6RTU - chains A and B; structure by X-ray diffraction, 1.90 A resolution.

[Chain A (and B)]
Protein: Semialdehyde dehydrogenase Pcd
Organism: Streptomyces clavuligerus ATCC 27064
Notes: chain B of this document is another copy of the same molecule, construct and numbering; everything in this record applies to it too
Reference sequence: O85725 (O85725_STRC2); numbering as in UniProt (aligned over 1-512)
Amino-acid sequence (512 residues; row label = number of the first residue in the row):
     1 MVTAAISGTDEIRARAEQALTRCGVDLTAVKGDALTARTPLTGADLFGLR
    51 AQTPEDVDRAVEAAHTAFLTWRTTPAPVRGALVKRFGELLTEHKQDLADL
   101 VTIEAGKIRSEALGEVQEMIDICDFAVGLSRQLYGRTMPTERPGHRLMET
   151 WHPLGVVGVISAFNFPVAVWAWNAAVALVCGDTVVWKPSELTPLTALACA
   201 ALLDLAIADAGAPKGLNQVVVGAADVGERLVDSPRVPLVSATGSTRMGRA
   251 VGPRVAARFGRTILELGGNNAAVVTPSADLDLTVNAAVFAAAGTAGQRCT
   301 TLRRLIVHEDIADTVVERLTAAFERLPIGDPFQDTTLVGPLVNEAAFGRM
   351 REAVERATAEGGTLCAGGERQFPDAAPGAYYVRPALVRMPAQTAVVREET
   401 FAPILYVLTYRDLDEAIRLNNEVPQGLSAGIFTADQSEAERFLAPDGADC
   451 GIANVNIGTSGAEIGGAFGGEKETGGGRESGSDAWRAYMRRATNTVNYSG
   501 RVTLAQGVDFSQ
Unresolved in the structure: 1-3, 245-247, 512 (chain B: 1-4, 244-249)
Sequence notes: engineered mutation T140 (Ser in O85725), T503 (Ala in O85725)
Small-molecule neighbours: 2-aminohexanedioic acid (UN1): E118, N164, F165, W172, T242, E265, R298, C299, T300, S460, G461, A462, F468

[How chain A and chain B interact]
Pairs across the interface (137; chain A residue first):
  R72(A) with P445(B); D446(B)
  T73(A) with D446(B)
  S110(A) with V508(B); D509(B), hydrogen bond (side chain-backbone)
  E111(A) with F510(B)
  G114(A) with Q506(B)
  E118(A) with Q506(B)
  R136(A) with S482(B), hydrogen bond; D483(B), salt bridge
  M138(A) with G465(B)
  T140(A) with E463(B), hydrogen bond
  E141(A) with E463(B), hydrogen bond (backbone-side chain)
  R142(A) with I457(B); G461(B); A462(B), hydrogen bond (side chain-backbone); E463(B), salt bridge
  E149(A) with S482(B), hydrogen bond
  H152(A) with L443(B); P445(B)
  P153(A) with P445(B)
  R249(A) with F259(B)
  G252(A) with A256(B)
  P253(A) with P253(B); A256(B); A257(B), hydrophobic
  A256(A) with G252(B); P253(B), hydrophobic
  F259(A) with L266(B), hydrophobic; K472(B); E473(B)
  R261(A) with E471(B), salt bridge
  L266(A) with F259(B), hydrophobic
  L282(A) with G500(B); R501(B); V502(B)
  N285(A) with V502(B)
  A286(A) with V502(B)
  F289(A) with L504(B), hydrophobic; F510(B), hydrophobic
  G293(A) with F510(B)
  R325(A) with Q512(B), hydrogen bond (backbone-side chain)
  P327(A) with Q512(B)
  L337(A) with F510(B); S511(B); Q512(B)
  L443(A) with H152(B); N494(B)
  P445(A) with R72(B); H152(B); P153(B); R490(B), hydrogen bond (backbone-side chain)
  D446(A) with R72(B); T73(B)
  G451(A) with R491(B); A492(B); T493(B), hydrogen bond (backbone-backbone)
  I452(A) with T493(B)
  A453(A) with T493(B), hydrogen bond (backbone-backbone); N494(B), hydrogen bond (backbone-side chain); T495(B)
  N454(A) with T495(B), hydrogen bond (side chain-backbone)
  V455(A) with T495(B), hydrogen bond (backbone-backbone); V496(B); N497(B), hydrogen bond (backbone-backbone)
  N456(A) with N497(B), hydrogen bond (backbone-side chain)
  I457(A) with H145(B); T495(B); N497(B)
  G461(A) with R142(B); A505(B)
  A462(A) with Q506(B), hydrogen bond (backbone-side chain)
  E463(A) with T140(B), hydrogen bond; E141(B), hydrogen bond (side chain-backbone); R142(B), salt bridge; Q506(B)
  A467(A) with R491(B); T493(B), hydrogen bond (backbone-side chain)
  E471(A) with R490(B)
  K472(A) with F259(B)
  E473(A) with F259(B)
  R478(A) with R491(B), hydrogen bond (side chain-backbone)
  S482(A) with R136(B), hydrogen bond; E149(B), hydrogen bond; R491(B)
  D483(A) with R136(B); R486(B), salt bridge; R491(B), salt bridge
  R486(A) with D483(B), salt bridge
  R490(A) with P445(B), hydrogen bond (side chain-backbone); D449(B); E471(B)
  R491(A) with G451(B); A467(B); R478(B), hydrogen bond (backbone-side chain); S482(B); D483(B), salt bridge
  A492(A) with G451(B)
  T493(A) with G451(B), hydrogen bond (backbone-backbone); I452(B); A453(B), hydrogen bond (backbone-backbone); N454(B); A467(B), hydrogen bond (side chain-backbone)
  N494(A) with L443(B); A453(B); N454(B)
  T495(A) with A453(B); N454(B), hydrogen bond (backbone-side chain); V455(B), hydrogen bond (backbone-backbone); I457(B); G461(B)
  V496(A) with V455(B)
  N497(A) with V455(B), hydrogen bond (backbone-backbone); N456(B), hydrogen bond (side chain-backbone)
  G500(A) with L282(B)
  R501(A) with L282(B)
  V502(A) with L282(B), hydrophobic; N285(B)
  T503(A) with F289(B)
  L504(A) with N285(B); F289(B), hydrophobic
  A505(A) with F289(B); L337(B), hydrophobic
  Q506(A) with I108(B); S110(B), hydrogen bond; D334(B), hydrogen bond (side chain-backbone); T336(B); L337(B)
  V508(A) with F289(B)
  D509(A) with N285(B), hydrogen bond
  F510(A) with N285(B), hydrogen bond (backbone-side chain); V288(B), hydrophobic; F289(B), hydrophobic; A322(B), hydrophobic; R325(B), hydrogen bond (backbone-side chain); L326(B), hydrophobic
  S511(A) with D281(B)
Interface residues without a listed pair, chain A (89 interface residues in all): I108, Q117, D121, P139, H145, L147, M148, L154, A257, D279, V288, A292, L326, A444, A448, D449, C450, I464, G465, G466
Interface residues without a listed pair, chain B (84 interface residues in all): M138, P139, L147, M148, R261, V284, A286, A444, A448, C450, S460, G466, G507

[Overview]
89 residues of chain A face 84 of chain B across their interface; the contacts include 36 hydrogen bonds and 8
salt bridges. Polar pairs include R136(A)-D483(B), R142(A)-E463(B) and R261(A)-E471(B). Ligands of chain A:
2-aminohexanedioic acid.
Chain A and chain B are both Semialdehyde dehydrogenase Pcd (Streptomyces clavuligerus ATCC 27064); the
structure, Piperideine-6-carboxylate dehydrogenase from Streptomyces clavuligerus complexed with
alpha-aminoadipic acid, was determined by X-ray diffraction (same publication as 6RTR, 6RTS and 6RTT).
